PDB entry 3NTH | X-ray diffraction, 2.80 A resolution | chains A and C

[Chain A]
Protein: Maternal protein tudor
Organism: Drosophila melanogaster
Notes: fragment: the last extended Tudor domain
UniProt: P25823 (TUD_DROME); numbering as in UniProt (aligned over 2344-2515)
Sequence (172 residues; numbered 2344 to 2515; the number before each row is that of its first residue):
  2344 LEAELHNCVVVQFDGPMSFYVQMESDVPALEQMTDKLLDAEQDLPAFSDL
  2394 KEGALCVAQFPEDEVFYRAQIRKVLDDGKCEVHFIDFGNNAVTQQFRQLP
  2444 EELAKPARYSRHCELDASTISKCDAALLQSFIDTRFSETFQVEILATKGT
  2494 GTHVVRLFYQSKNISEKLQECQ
Not modelled in the structure: 2344-2346, 2514-2515
From the paper describing this entry:
  - contacts within the chain: Arg2411-Asp2429

[Chain C]
Protein: peptide from Aubergine
UniProt: O76922 (O76922_DROME); residues 10-15 here = UniProt positions 10-15
Sequence (6 residues; numbered 10 to 15; the number before each row is that of its first residue):
    10 ARGRGR
Modified residues: Arg13 (n3, n4-dimethylarginine; 2MR)
Swiss-Prot annotation at these positions:
  - modified residue (Symmetric dimethylarginine): Arg11, Arg15
From the paper describing this entry:
  - post-translational modification sites: Arg11 (citing earlier work)

[Chain A / chain C interface]
Contacting residue pairs - 17 pairs, chain A then chain C:
  Gln2365(A) with Arg11(C)
  Glu2374(A) with Arg11(C), salt bridge; Gly12(C), hydrogen bond (side chain-backbone)
  Thr2377(A) with Gly12(C), hydrogen bond (side chain-backbone); Arg13(C)
  Leu2381(A) with Arg15(C)
  Phe2403(A) with Arg13(C)
  Asp2406(A) with Arg13(C)
  Val2408(A) with Arg13(C)
  Tyr2410(A) with Gly12(C); Arg13(C), hydrogen bond (side chain-backbone); Gly14(C)
  Phe2427(A) with Arg13(C)
  Phe2430(A) with Arg11(C); Gly12(C); Arg13(C)
  Asn2432(A) with Arg13(C)
Interface residues without a listed pair, chain A (13 interface residues in all): Val2370, Leu2373
From the paper, about this interface:
  - residue pairs: Glu2374(A)-Arg11(C) (hydrogen bond), Thr2377(A)-Gly12(C) (hydrogen bond)
  - interface residues, chain A: Thr2377(A), Phe2403(A), Tyr2410(A), Phe2427(A), Phe2430(A), Asn2432(A)

[Summary]
The interface between chain A and chain C involves 13 residues on one side and 5 on the other; the contacts
include 3 hydrogen bonds and 1 salt bridge. Polar pairs include Glu2374(A)-Arg11(C), Glu2374(A)-Gly12(C) and
Thr2377(A)-Gly12(C). The paper describes hydrogen bonds between Glu2374(A) and Arg11(C) and Thr2377(A) and
Gly12(C). From the paper: interface residues Thr2377(A), Phe2403(A) and Tyr2410(A) among others; a
modification site at Arg11(C).
Here chain A is Maternal protein tudor (Drosophila melanogaster) and chain C is peptide from Aubergine. Entry
3NTH (Crystal structure of Tudor and Aubergine [R13(me2s)] complex) was determined by X-ray diffraction (same
publication as 3NTI and 3NTK).
